8DR1 - chains A and G of the 12 polymer chains in the assembly; structure by electron microscopy, 2.14 A resolution.

# Chain A
Molecule: Replication factor C subunit 1
Organism: Saccharomyces cerevisiae
Reference sequence: P38630 (RFC1_YEAST); residue numbers follow UniProt; this construct covers 1-861
Amino-acid sequence (918 residues; row label = number of the first residue in the row):
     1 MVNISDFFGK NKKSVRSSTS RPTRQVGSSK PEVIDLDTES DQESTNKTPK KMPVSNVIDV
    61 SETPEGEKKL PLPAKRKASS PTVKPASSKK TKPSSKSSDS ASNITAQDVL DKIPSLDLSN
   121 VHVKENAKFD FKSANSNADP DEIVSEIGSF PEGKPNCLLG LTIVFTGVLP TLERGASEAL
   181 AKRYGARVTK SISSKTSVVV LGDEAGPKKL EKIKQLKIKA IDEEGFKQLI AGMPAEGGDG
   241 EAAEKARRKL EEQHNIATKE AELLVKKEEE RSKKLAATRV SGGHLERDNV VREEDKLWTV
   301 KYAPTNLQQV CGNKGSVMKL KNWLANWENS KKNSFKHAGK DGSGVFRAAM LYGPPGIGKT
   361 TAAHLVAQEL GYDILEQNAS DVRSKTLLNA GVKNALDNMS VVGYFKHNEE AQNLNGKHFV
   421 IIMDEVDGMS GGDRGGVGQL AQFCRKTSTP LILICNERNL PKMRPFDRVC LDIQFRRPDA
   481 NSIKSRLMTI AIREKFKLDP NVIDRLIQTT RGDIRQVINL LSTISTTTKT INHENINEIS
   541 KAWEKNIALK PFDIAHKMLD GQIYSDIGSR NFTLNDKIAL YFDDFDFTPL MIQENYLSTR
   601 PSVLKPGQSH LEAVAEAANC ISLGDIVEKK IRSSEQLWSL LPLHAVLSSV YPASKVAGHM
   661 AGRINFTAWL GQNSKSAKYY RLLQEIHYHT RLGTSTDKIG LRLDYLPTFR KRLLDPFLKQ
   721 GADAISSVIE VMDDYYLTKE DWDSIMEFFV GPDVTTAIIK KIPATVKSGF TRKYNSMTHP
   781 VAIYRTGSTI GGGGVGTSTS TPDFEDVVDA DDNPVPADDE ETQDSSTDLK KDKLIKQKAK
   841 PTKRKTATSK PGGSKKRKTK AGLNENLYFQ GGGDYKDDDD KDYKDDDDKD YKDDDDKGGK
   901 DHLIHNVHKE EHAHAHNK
Disordered / not traced: 1-287, 408-412, 786-918
Construct notes: expression tag (862-918)
Swiss-Prot annotation at these positions:
  - motif (Nuclear localization signal): Lys830 to Leu834, Lys855 to Lys860
  - binding site (ATP): Thr299, Cys311, Gly353 to Thr361, Asn456
  - modified residue: Thr38 (Phosphothreonine), Ser40 (Phosphoserine), Thr63 (Phosphothreonine)
Reported in the primary citation:
  - binding site for the 13-nt DNA strand: Asn459, Gln474, Arg477, Phe552, Phe587, Phe666, Leu670
  - binding site for the 13-nt DNA strand: Lys314, Gly315, His556, Ile664

# Chain G
Molecule: Proliferating cell nuclear antigen
Organism: Saccharomyces cerevisiae
Reference sequence: P15873 (PCNA_YEAST); residue numbers follow UniProt; this construct covers 1-258
Amino-acid sequence (277 residues; numbered -18 to 258; the number before each row is that of its first residue; numbers below 1 keep their minus sign (Met-18 is residue -18)):
   -18 MGSSHHHHHH SSGLVPRASM LEAKFEEASL FKRIIDGFKD CVQLVNFQCK EDGIIAQAVD
    42 DSRVLLVSLE IGVEAFQEYR CDHPVTLGMD LTSLSKILRC GNNTDTLTLI ADNTPDSIIL
   102 LFEDTKKDRI AEYSLKLMDI DADFLKIEEL QYDSTLSLPS SEFSKIVRDL SQLSDSINIM
   162 ITKETIKFVA DGDIGSGSVI IKPFVDMEHP ETSIKLEMDQ PVDLTFGAKY LLDIIKGSSL
   222 SDRVGIRLSS EAPALFQFDL KSGFLQFFLA PKFNDEE
Disordered / not traced: -18 to -2, 256-258
Construct notes: expression tag (-18 to 0)
Swiss-Prot annotation at these positions:
  - DNA-binding region: Arg61 to Arg80
  - cross-link (Glycyl lysine isopeptide (Lys-Gly)): Lys127 (interchain with G-Cter in SUMO), Lys164 (interchain with G-Cter in SUMO)

# How chain A and chain G interact
Contacting residue pairs (43):
  Asp373(A) with Arg44(G), salt bridge
  Ile374(A) with Arg44(G), hydrogen bond (backbone-side chain)
  Leu375(A) with Asp42(G); Ser43(G); Arg44(G)
  Ala390(A) with Lys210(G)
  Lys393(A) with Asp156(G)
  Asn394(A) with Tyr211(G); Lys253(G), hydrogen bond (backbone-side chain)
  Asp397(A) with Lys253(G), salt bridge; Phe254(G), hydrogen bond (backbone-backbone)
  Asn398(A) with Val45(G); Ala251(G), hydrogen bond (side chain-backbone); Pro252(G), hydrogen bond (side chain-backbone); Lys253(G), hydrogen bond; Phe254(G)
  Met399(A) with Val45(G); Ala251(G); Pro252(G), hydrogen bond (backbone-backbone); Phe254(G), hydrophobic
  Ser400(A) with Arg44(G), hydrogen bond (side chain-backbone)
  Val401(A) with Arg44(G), hydrogen bond (backbone-backbone); Val45(G); Leu46(G); Leu47(G), hydrophobic; Ala251(G)
  Val402(A) with Val40(G), hydrophobic; Arg44(G); Leu126(G), hydrophobic
  Tyr404(A) with Leu131(G); Ala233(G); Pro234(G)
  Phe405(A) with Leu47(G), hydrophobic; Leu126(G), hydrophobic; Ile128(G), hydrophobic; Phe249(G), hydrophobic
  Lys406(A) with Asp124(G), salt bridge; Leu126(G)
  Lys417(A) with Phe254(G)
  His418(A) with Phe254(G)
  Phe419(A) with Ser43(G); Arg44(G); Val45(G), hydrophobic
Interface residues without a listed pair, chain A (20 interface residues in all): Gly391, Ala395
Interface residues without a listed pair, chain G (23 interface residues in all): Lys127, Glu232

# Overview
The interface between chain A and chain G involves 20 residues on one side and 23 on the other, with 9
hydrogen bonds and 3 salt bridges. Polar contacts include Asp373(A)-Arg44(G), Asp397(A)-Lys253(G) and
Lys406(A)-Asp124(G). The paper reports a binding site for the 13-nt DNA strand at Asn459(A), Gln474(A) and
Arg477(A) among others.
Chain A is Replication factor C subunit 1 and chain G is Proliferating cell nuclear antigen, both from
Saccharomyces cerevisiae; the structure, Consensus closed state of RFC:PCNA bound to a 3' ss/dsDNA junction
(DNA2), was determined by electron microscopy together with 8DQW, 8DQX, 8DQZ, 8DR0, 8DR3, 8DR4 and 3 further
entries from the same study.
